1YTM - chain A; structure by X-ray diffraction, 2.20 A resolution.

Chain A:
Name: phosphoenolpyruvate carboxykinase [ATP]
From: Anaerobiospirillum succiniciproducens
Notes: EC 4.1.1.49
Reference sequence: O09460 (PPCK_ANASU); residue numbers follow UniProt; this construct covers 1-532
Sequence (532 residues; row label = number of the first residue in the row):
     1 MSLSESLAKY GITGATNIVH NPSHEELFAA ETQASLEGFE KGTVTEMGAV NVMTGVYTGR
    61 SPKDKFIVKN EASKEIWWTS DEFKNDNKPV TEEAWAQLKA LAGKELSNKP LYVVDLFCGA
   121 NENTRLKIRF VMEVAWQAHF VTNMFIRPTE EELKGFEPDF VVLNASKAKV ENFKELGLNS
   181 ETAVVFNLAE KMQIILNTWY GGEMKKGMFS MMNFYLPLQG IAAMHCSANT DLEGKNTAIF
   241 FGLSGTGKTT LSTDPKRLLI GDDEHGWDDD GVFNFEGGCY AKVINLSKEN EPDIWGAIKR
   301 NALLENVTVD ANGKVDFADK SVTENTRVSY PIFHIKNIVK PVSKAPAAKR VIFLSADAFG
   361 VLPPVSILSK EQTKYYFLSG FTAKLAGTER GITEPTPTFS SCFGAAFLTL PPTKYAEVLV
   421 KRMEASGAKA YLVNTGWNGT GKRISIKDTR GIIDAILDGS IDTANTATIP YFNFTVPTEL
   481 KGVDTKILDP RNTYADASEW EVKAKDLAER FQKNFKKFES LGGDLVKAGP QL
Disordered / not traced: 1, 519-532
Bound ions: Mn2+: Lys206, His225, Asp263 (together with ATP, oxalic acid); Mg2+: Thr249 (together with ATP)
Residues lining bound ligands:
  - ATP (adenosine-5'-triphosphate): His225, Leu243, Ser244, Gly245, Thr246, Gly247, Lys248, Thr249, Thr250, Leu251, Asp263, Tyr280, Lys282, Ile284, Arg327, Thr388, Thr435, Arg443, Ile444, Ser445, Ile446, Thr449
  - oxalic acid (OXD): Arg60, Tyr200, Lys205, Lys206, His225, Ser244, Asp263, Tyr280, Arg327, Thr388, Phe407
UniProt features mapped onto this chain:
  - binding site (substrate): Arg60, Tyr200, Lys206, Ser244, Arg327
  - binding site (ATP): Lys206, His225, Gly242 to Thr250, Glu291, Arg327, Arg443, Ile444, Thr449
  - binding site (Mn(2+)): Lys206, His225, Asp263

In short:
Ligands of chain A: ATP and oxalic acid. Lys206, His225 and Asp263 coordinate Mn2+. UniProt lists 5
substrate-binding residues, 16 ATP-binding residues and 3 Mn2+-binding residues.
Chain A is phosphoenolpyruvate carboxykinase [ATP] (Anaerobiospirillum succiniciproducens); the structure,
Crystal structure of phosphoenolpyruvate carboxykinase of Anaerobiospirillum succiniciproducens complexed with
ATP, oxalate, magnesium and manganese ions, was determined by X-ray diffraction (same publication as 1YVY).
